PDB entry 3HSV | X-ray diffraction, 1.43 A resolution | chains A and M of the 3 polymer chains in the assembly

Chain A:
Molecule: Speckle-type POZ protein
From: Homo sapiens
UniProtKB: O43791 (SPOP_HUMAN); numbering as in UniProt (aligned over 28-166)
Chain sequence (145 residues; numbered 22 to 166; the number before each row is that of its first residue):
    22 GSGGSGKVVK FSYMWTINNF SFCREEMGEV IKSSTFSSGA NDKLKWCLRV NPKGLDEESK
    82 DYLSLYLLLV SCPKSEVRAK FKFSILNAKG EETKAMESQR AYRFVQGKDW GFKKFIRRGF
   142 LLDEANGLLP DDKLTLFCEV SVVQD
Disordered / not traced: 22-27, 60-64, 166
Sequence notes: expression tag (22-27); engineered mutation Gly140 (Asp in O43791)
Metal / ion sites: Zn2+ site 1: Cys93 (shared with Asp180(M) of chain M); Zn2+ site 2: Glu113, Glu160
Curated features (UniProtKB/Swiss-Prot):
  - region: Tyr123 to Phe133 (Important for binding substrate proteins)
  - natural variant: Tyr83 (Y83C: In NSDVS2), Arg121 (R121Q: In NSDVS1), Gly132 (G132V: In NSDVS2), Arg138 (R138C: In NSDVS2), Asp144 (D144N: In NSDVS1)
  - mutagenesis: Tyr87 (Y87A: Strongly reduced affinity for substrate proteins), Tyr123 (Y123A: Strongly reduced affinity for substrate proteins), Asp130 (D130A: Strongly reduced affinity for substrate proteins), Trp131 (W131A: Strongly reduced affinity for substrate proteins), Phe133 (F133A: Strongly reduced affinity for substrate proteins)
Reported in the primary citation:
  - mutagenesis - D130A, W131A: decreased binding to Puc

Chain M:
Molecule: Core histone macro-H2A.1
From: Homo sapiens
UniProtKB: O75367 (H2AY_HUMAN); residues 170-185 here correspond to UniProt positions 171-186 (UniProt number = residue number + 1)
Chain sequence (16 residues; each row starts with the number of its first residue):
   170 XDSTTEGTPA DGFTVL
Disordered / not traced: 182-185
Modified residues: ACE (acetyl group) at position 170
Sequence notes: conflict ACE_170 (Ala171 in O75367)
Metal / ion sites: Zn2+: Asp180 (shared with Cys93(A) of chain A)
Curated features (UniProtKB/Swiss-Prot):
  - modified residue: Ser172 (Phosphoserine), Thr177 (Phosphothreonine)

Interface between chain A and chain M:
Contacting residue pairs - 21 pairs, chain A then chain M:
  Leu76(A) with Thr173(M)
  Tyr87(A) with Asp171(M), hydrogen bond; Thr173(M)
  Tyr123(A) with ACE_170(M)
  Val126(A) with Pro178(M), hydrophobic
  Gln127(A) with Pro178(M); Ala179(M); Asp180(M); Gly181(M), hydrogen bond (side chain-backbone)
  Lys129(A) with Ser172(M), hydrogen bond; Thr174(M), hydrogen bond (side chain-backbone)
  Asp130(A) with Ser172(M), hydrogen bond (backbone-side chain); Thr173(M), hydrogen bond; Thr174(M)
  Trp131(A) with ACE_170(M); Asp171(M); Ser172(M)
  Gly132(A) with ACE_170(M); Asp171(M), hydrogen bond (backbone-backbone)
  Phe133(A) with Asp171(M)
  Lys134(A) with Asp171(M), hydrogen bond (backbone-side chain)
Also at the interface, not in a pair above, chain A (14 interface residues in all): Arg70, Cys93, Gly128

In short:
14 residues of chain A and 9 residues of chain M are in contact, with 8 hydrogen bonds. Polar contacts include
Tyr87(A)-Asp171(M), Gln127(A)-Gly181(M) and Lys129(A)-Ser172(M). Glu113(A) and Glu160(A) coordinate Zn2+ site
2. Curated annotation (UniProt) lists 5 mutagenesis sites on chain A. From the paper: D130A and W131A of chain
A reduce binding to Puc.
Chain A is Speckle-type POZ protein and chain M is Core histone macro-H2A.1, both from Homo sapiens; the
structure, Structures of SPOP-Substrate Complexes: Insights into Molecular Architectures of BTB-Cul3 Ubiquitin
Ligases: SPOPMATHx-MacroH2ASBCpep2, was determined by X-ray diffraction (same publication as 3HQH, 3HQI, 3HQL,
3HQM, 3HU6, 3HVE, 3IVQ and 3IVV).
